PDB entry 8WK3 | electron microscopy, 3.30 A resolution | chains S and o of the 43 polymer chains in the assembly

[Chain S]
Name: Flagellar basal body rod protein FlgB
Source organism: Salmonella enterica subsp. enterica serovar Typhimurium str. LT2
UniProtKB: P16437 (FLGB_SALTY); numbering as in UniProt (aligned over 1-138)
Chain sequence (138 residues; each row starts with the number of its first residue):
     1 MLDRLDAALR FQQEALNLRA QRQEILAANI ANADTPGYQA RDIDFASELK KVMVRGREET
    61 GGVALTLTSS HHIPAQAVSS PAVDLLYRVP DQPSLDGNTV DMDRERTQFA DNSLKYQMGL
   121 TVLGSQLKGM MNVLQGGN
Not modelled in the structure: 1-2, 56-81, 137-138

[Chain o]
Name: Flagellar basal-body rod protein FlgF
Source organism: Salmonella enterica subsp. enterica serovar Typhimurium str. LT2
UniProtKB: P16323 (FLGF_SALTY); residue numbers follow UniProt; this construct covers 1-251
Chain sequence (251 residues; each row starts with the number of its first residue):
     1 MDHAIYTAMG AASQTLNQQA VTASNLANAS TPGFRAQLNA LRAVPVDGLS LATRTLVTAS
    61 TPGADMTPGQ LDYTSRPLDV ALQQDGWLVV QAADGAEGYT RNGNIQVGPT GQLTIQGHPV
   121 IGEGGPITVP EGSEITIAAD GTISALNPGD PPNTVAPVGR LKLVKAEGNE VQRSDDGLFR
   181 LTAEAQAERG AVLAADPSIR IMSGVLEGSN VKPVEAMTDM IANARRFEMQ MKVITSVDEN
   241 EGRANQLLSM S
Not modelled in the structure: 251

[How chain S and chain o interact]
Contacting residue pairs - 28 pairs, chain S then chain o:
  Ile-30(S) with Leu-248(o), hydrophobic
  Asp-34(S) with Met-1(o)
  Pro-90(S) with Leu-49(o); Ser-50(o)
  Asp-91(S) with Ser-50(o); Leu-51(o), hydrogen bond (backbone-backbone)
  Gln-92(S) with Leu-49(o); Leu-51(o); Thr-53(o), hydrogen bond; Arg-54(o)
  Pro-93(S) with Val-46(o); Gly-48(o); Leu-49(o); Leu-51(o); Arg-54(o), hydrogen bond (backbone-side chain)
  Ser-94(S) with His-3(o); Val-46(o)
  Leu-95(S) with Val-46(o); Leu-56(o), hydrophobic
  Asp-96(S) with His-3(o)
  Met-102(S) with Met-1(o)
  Arg-106(S) with Glu-241(o), salt bridge; Ala-244(o), hydrogen bond (side chain-backbone); Asn-245(o), hydrogen bond; Leu-248(o)
  Phe-109(S) with Leu-248(o), hydrophobic
  Ala-110(S) with Leu-247(o)
  Gln-117(S) with Met-250(o)
Other interface residues (no listed pair), chain S (15 interface residues in all): Asn-98
Other interface residues (no listed pair), chain o (19 interface residues in all): Tyr-6, Asp-47, Ala-52

[Overview]
The interface between chain S and chain o involves 15 residues on one side and 19 on the other; the contacts
include 5 hydrogen bonds and 1 salt bridge. Polar pairs include Arg-106(S)/Glu-241(o), Gln-92(S)/Thr-53(o) and
Pro-93(S)/Arg-54(o).
Here chain S is Flagellar basal body rod protein FlgB and chain o is Flagellar basal-body rod protein FlgF,
both from Salmonella enterica subsp. enterica serovar Typhimurium str. LT2. Entry 8WK3 (Cryo-EM structure of
the proximal rod-export apparatus and FlgF within the motor-hook complex in the CW ...) was determined by
electron microscopy, deposited together with 8WHT, 8WIW, 8WK4, 8WKI, 8WKK, 8WKQ and 11 further entries.
